6LFO - chains B and S of the 6 polymer chains in the assembly; structure by electron microscopy, 3.40 A resolution.

# Chain B
Molecule: Guanine nucleotide-binding protein G(I)/G(S)/G(T) subunit beta-1
From: Homo sapiens
UniProt: P62873 (GBB1_HUMAN); numbering as in UniProt (aligned over 2-340)
Sequence (346 residues; row label = number of the first residue in the row; numbers below 1 keep their minus sign (Ile-5 is residue -5)):
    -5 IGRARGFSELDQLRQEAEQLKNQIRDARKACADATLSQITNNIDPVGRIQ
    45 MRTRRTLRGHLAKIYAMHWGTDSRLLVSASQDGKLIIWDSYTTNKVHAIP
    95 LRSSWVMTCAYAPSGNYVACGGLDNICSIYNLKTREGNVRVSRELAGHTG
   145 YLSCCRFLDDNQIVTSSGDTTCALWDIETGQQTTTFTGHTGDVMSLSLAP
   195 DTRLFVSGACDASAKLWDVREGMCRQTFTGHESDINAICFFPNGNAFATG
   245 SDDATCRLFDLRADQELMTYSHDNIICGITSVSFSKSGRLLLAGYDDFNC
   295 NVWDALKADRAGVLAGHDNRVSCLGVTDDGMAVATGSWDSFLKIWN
Disordered / not traced: -5 to 2
Differences from the reference sequence: expression tag (-5 to 1)
Curated features (UniProtKB/Swiss-Prot):
  - modified residue: Ser2 (N-acetylserine), His266 (Phosphohistidine)
  - natural variant: Leu30 (L30F: In MRD42; uncertain significance), Arg52 (R52G: In MRD42), Gly64 (G64V: In MRD42), Asp76 (D76E: In MRD42; D76G: In MRD42), Gly77 (G77S: In MRD42), Lys78 (K78R: In MRD42), Ile80 (I80N: In MRD42; I80T: In MRD42), His91 (H91R: In MRD42; uncertain significance), Ala92 (A92T: In MRD42), Pro94 (P94S: In MRD42), Leu95 (L95P: In MRD42), Arg96 (R96L: In MRD42), 5 further natural variant entries in UniProt

# Chain S
Molecule: scFv16
From: Homo sapiens
Notes: antibody fragment or engineered binder
Sequence (259 residues; row label = number of the first residue in the row; note: 2 numbers in that range are skipped by the numbering (no residue carries them; nothing is unmodelled there); a row labelled like 121A-121N holds insertion residues (121A, then the next letters in order)):
     1 DVQLVESGGGLVQPGGSRKLSCSASGFAFSSFGMHWVRQAPEKGLEWVAY
    51 ISSGSGTIYYADTVKGRFTISRDDPKNTLFLQMTSLRSEDTAMYYCVRSI
   101 YYYGSSPFDFWGQGTTLTVSS
121A-121N GGGGSGGGGSGGGG
   124 SDIVMTQATSSVPVTPGESVSISCRSSKSLLHSNGNTYLYWFLQRPGQSP
   174 QLLIYRMSNLASGVPDRFSGSGSGTAFTLTISRLEAEDVGVYYCMQHLEY
   224 PLTFGAGTKLELKAAAHHHHHHHH
Disordered / not traced: 1, 121A-121N, 236-247
Disulfides: Cys22-Cys96, Cys147-Cys217

# How chain B and chain S interact
Contacting residue pairs - 12 pairs, chain B then chain S:
  Asp66(B) - Tyr103(S)
  Arg68(B) - Tyr103(S)
  Leu69(B) - Tyr103(S)  hydrophobic
  Val90(B) - Tyr102(S)  hydrophobic
  Lys127(B) - Gly104(S)
  Arg129(B) - Val2(S)
  Arg129(B) - Arg98(S)
  Glu130(B) - Phe27(S)
  Glu130(B) - Ala28(S)  hydrogen bond (backbone-backbone)
  Glu130(B) - Phe32(S)
  Gly131(B) - Phe32(S)
  Asn132(B) - Ala28(S)
Other interface residues (no listed pair), chain B (11 interface residues in all): Asp83, His91
Other interface residues (no listed pair), chain S (10 interface residues in all): Gly26, Ser185

# Summary
11 residues of chain B face 10 of chain S across their interface; the contacts include 1 hydrogen bond. Its
one hydrogen bond, Glu130(B)-Ala28(S), is backbone to backbone.
Chain B is Guanine nucleotide-binding protein G(I)/G(S)/G(T) subunit beta-1 and chain S is scFv16, both from
Homo sapiens; the structure, Cryo-EM structure of a class A GPCR monomer, was determined by electron
microscopy, deposited together with 6LFL and 6LFM.
